Entry 8BPL (X-ray diffraction, 1.58 A resolution); this record covers chain A.

[Chain A]
Protein: Carbamoyl-phosphate synthase (glutamine-hydrolyzing)
From: Thermochaetoides thermophila
UniProtKB: G0S583 (G0S583_CHATD); residues 1938-2253 here = UniProt positions 1938-2253
Chain sequence (316 residues; row label = number of the first residue in the row):
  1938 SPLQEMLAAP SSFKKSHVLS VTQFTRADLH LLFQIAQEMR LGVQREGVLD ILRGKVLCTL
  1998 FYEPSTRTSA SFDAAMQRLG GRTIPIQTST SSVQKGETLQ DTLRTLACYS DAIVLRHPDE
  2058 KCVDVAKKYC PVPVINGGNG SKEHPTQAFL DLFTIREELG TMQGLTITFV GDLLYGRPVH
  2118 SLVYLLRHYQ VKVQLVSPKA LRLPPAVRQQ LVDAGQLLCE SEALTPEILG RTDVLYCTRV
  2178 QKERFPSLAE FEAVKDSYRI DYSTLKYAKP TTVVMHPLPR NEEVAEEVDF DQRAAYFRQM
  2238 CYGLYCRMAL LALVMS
Disulfide bonds: Cys2045-Cys2238
Construct notes: engineered mutation Cys2045 (Asn in G0S583), Cys2238 (Arg in G0S583)
Ligand contacts:
  - phosphoric acid mono(formamide)ester (CP): Pro2001, Ser2002, Thr2003, Arg2004, Thr2005, Ser2029, Lys2032, Arg2053, His2081, Gln2084, Pro2214, Leu2215, Pro2216
  - succinic acid (SIN): His2081, Gly2113, Pro2115, Thr2175, Arg2176, His2213, Pro2214, Leu2215, Pro2216
What the authors report for this chain:
  - mutagenesis - N2045C/R2238C: increased stability
  - binding site for phosphoric acid mono(formamide)ester: Ser2029, Lys2032

[Summary]
Ligands of chain A: phosphoric acid mono(formamide)ester and succinic acid. From the paper: a binding site for
phosphoric acid mono(formamide)ester at Ser2029 and Lys2032; N2045C/R2238C increase stability.
Chain A is Carbamoyl-phosphate synthase (glutamine-hydrolyzing) (Thermochaetoides thermophila); the structure,
Aspartate transcarbamoylase mutant (N2045C, R2238C) from Chaetomium thermophilum CAD-like bound to carbamoyl
phosphate, was determined by X-ray diffraction together with 8BPS from the same study.
